3N41 - chains B and F of the 3 polymer chains in the assembly; structure by X-ray diffraction, 3.01 A resolution.

Chain B:
Molecule: E2 envelope glycoprotein
Source organism: Chikungunya virus
Notes: fragment: polyprotein fragment residues 330-667
UniProtKB: Q1H8W5 (Q1H8W5_CHIKV); residues 5-342 here correspond to UniProt positions 330-667 (UniProt number = residue number + 325)
Amino-acid sequence (360 residues; row label = number of the first residue in the row):
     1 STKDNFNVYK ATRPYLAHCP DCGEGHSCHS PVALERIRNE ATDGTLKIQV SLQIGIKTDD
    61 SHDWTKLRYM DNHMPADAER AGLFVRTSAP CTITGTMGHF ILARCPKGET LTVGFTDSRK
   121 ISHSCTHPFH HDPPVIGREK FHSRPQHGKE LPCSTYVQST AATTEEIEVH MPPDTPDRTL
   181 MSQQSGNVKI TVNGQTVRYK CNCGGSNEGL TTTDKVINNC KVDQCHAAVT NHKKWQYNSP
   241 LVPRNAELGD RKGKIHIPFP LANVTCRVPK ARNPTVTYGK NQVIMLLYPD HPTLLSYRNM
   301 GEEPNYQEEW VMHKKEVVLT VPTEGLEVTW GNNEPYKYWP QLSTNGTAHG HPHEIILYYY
Not modelled in the structure: 1-4, 343-360
Disulfides: Cys19-Cys125, Cys22-Cys28, Cys91-Cys105, Cys153-Cys266, Cys201-Cys225, Cys203-Cys220
Glycans and other covalent adducts: glycan linked to Asn263

Chain F:
Molecule: E1 envelope glycoprotein
Source organism: Chikungunya virus
Notes: fragment: polyprotein fragment residues 810-1190
UniProtKB: Q1H8W5 (Q1H8W5_CHIKV); residues 1-381 here correspond to UniProt positions 810-1190 (UniProt number = residue number + 809)
Amino-acid sequence (473 residues; numbered -21 to 451; the number before each row is that of its first residue; numbers below 1 keep their minus sign (Glu-21 is residue -21)):
   -21 ELYGGGGSGG GGSGGGGSGG GGYEHVTVIP NTVGVPYKTL VNRPGYSPMV LEMELLSVTL
    39 EPTLSLDYIT CEYKTVIPSP YVKCCGTAEC KDKNLPDYSC KVFTGVYPFM WGGAYCFCDA
    99 ENTQLSEAHV EKSESCKTEF ASAYRAHTAS ASAKLRVLYQ GNNITVTAYA NGDHAVTVKD
   159 AKFIVGPMSS AWTPFDNKIV VYKGDVYNMD YPPFGAGRPG QFGDIQSRTP ESKDVYANTQ
   219 LVLQRPAAGT VHVPYSQAPS GFKYWLKERG ASLQHTAPFG CQIATNPVRA VNCAVGNMPI
   279 SIDIPEAAFT RVVDAPSLTD MSCEVPACTH SSDFGGVAII KYAASKKGKC AVHSMTNAVT
   339 IREAEIEVEG NSQLQISFST ALASAEFRVQ VCSTQVHCAA ECHPPKDHIV NYPASHTTLG
   399 VQDISATAMS WVQKGPFEDD DDKAGWSHPQ FEKGGGSGGG SGGGSWSHPQ FEK
Not modelled in the structure: -21 to -1, 382-451
Construct notes: expression tag (0)
Disulfides: Cys49-Cys114, Cys62-Cys94, Cys63-Cys96, Cys68-Cys78, Cys259-Cys271, Cys301-Cys376, Cys306-Cys380, Cys328-Cys370
Glycans and other covalent adducts: N-acetylglucosamine (NAG) linked to Asn141

Chain B / chain F interface:
Contacting residue pairs (84; chain B residue first):
  His18(B) - Thr228(F)
  His18(B) - Val229(F)
  His18(B) - His230(F)
  His29(B) - Phe87(F)
  His29(B) - Met88(F)  hydrogen bond (side chain-backbone)
  His29(B) - Trp89(F)
  Arg36(B) - Lys52(F)
  Arg36(B) - Ser111(F)
  Arg36(B) - Glu112(F)  salt bridge
  Arg38(B) - Glu112(F)
  Asn39(B) - Lys241(F)  hydrogen bond (backbone-side chain)
  Glu40(B) - Glu50(F)
  Glu40(B) - Ser111(F)
  Glu40(B) - Ser113(F)
  Glu40(B) - Glu117(F)
  Glu40(B) - Lys241(F)
  Thr42(B) - Glu117(F)
  Thr42(B) - Tyr180(F)
  Thr42(B) - Lys181(F)
  Asn72(B) - Trp89(F)  hydrogen bond
  His73(B) - Trp89(F)
  Ser154(B) - Thr116(F)
  Ser154(B) - Glu117(F)  hydrogen bond
  Glu165(B) - Glu112(F)
  His170(B) - Ser57(F)  hydrogen bond
  Pro173(B) - Tyr93(F)
  Asp174(B) - Tyr93(F)
  Pro176(B) - Met88(F)
  Pro176(B) - Trp89(F)
  Pro176(B) - Gly90(F)
  Pro176(B) - Ala92(F)
  Pro176(B) - Tyr93(F)  hydrophobic
  Asp177(B) - Trp89(F)
  Asp177(B) - Gly90(F)
  Arg178(B) - Gly90(F)
  Lys200(B) - Phe95(F)
  Gln224(B) - Phe95(F)
  His226(B) - Ala92(F)  hydrogen bond (side chain-backbone)
  His226(B) - Tyr93(F)
  His226(B) - Phe95(F)
  Asn238(B) - Pro56(F)
  Asn238(B) - Ser57(F)  hydrogen bond (side chain-backbone)
  Ser239(B) - Ser57(F)  hydrogen bond (backbone-side chain)
  Pro240(B) - Ile55(F)
  Pro240(B) - Pro56(F)
  Pro240(B) - Pro58(F)
  Pro240(B) - His230(F)
  Pro240(B) - Val231(F)
  Leu241(B) - Val229(F)
  Leu241(B) - His230(F)
  Val242(B) - Ser57(F)  hydrogen bond (backbone-side chain)
  Val242(B) - Pro58(F)
  Pro243(B) - Pro58(F)
  Pro243(B) - Val60(F)  hydrophobic
  Pro243(B) - Tyr93(F)  hydrophobic
  Pro243(B) - Val229(F)
  Arg244(B) - Ser57(F)  hydrogen bond (side chain-backbone)
  Arg244(B) - Pro58(F)  hydrogen bond (backbone-backbone)
  Arg244(B) - Tyr59(F)
  Arg244(B) - Tyr93(F)  hydrogen bond (backbone-side chain)
  Arg244(B) - Glu105(F)  salt bridge
  Leu261(B) - Ser113(F)
  Leu261(B) - Thr116(F)  hydrogen bond (backbone-side chain)
  Ala262(B) - Thr116(F)
  Asn263(B) - Thr116(F)
  Arg298(B) - Gln252(F)  hydrogen bond (side chain-backbone)
  Arg298(B) - His253(F)
  Arg298(B) - Ala255(F)  hydrogen bond (side chain-backbone)
  Arg298(B) - Gly258(F)
  Arg298(B) - Cys259(F)  hydrogen bond (side chain-backbone)
  Arg298(B) - Gln260(F)
  Met300(B) - Phe257(F)
  Met300(B) - Gly258(F)
  Gly301(B) - Pro256(F)
  Gly301(B) - Phe257(F)  hydrogen bond (backbone-backbone)
  Glu302(B) - Pro256(F)
  Pro304(B) - Thr254(F)
  Tyr306(B) - Ala249(F)  hydrophobic
  Tyr306(B) - His253(F)
  Glu327(B) - Gln260(F)  hydrogen bond
  Lys337(B) - Gln260(F)
  Gln341(B) - Ser309(F)
  Gln341(B) - Ser310(F)  hydrogen bond (side chain-backbone)
  Leu342(B) - Ala359(F)
Interface residues without a listed pair, chain B (51 interface residues in all): Leu16, Arg138, Pro152, Cys153, Glu166, Thr175, Cys201, Asn202, Ala246, Ser296, Pro335
Interface residues without a listed pair, chain F (44 interface residues in all): Gly91, Cys94, Leu251

In short:
Chain B and chain F form an interface of 51 and 44 residues respectively; the contacts include 19 hydrogen
bonds and 2 salt bridges. Polar pairs include Arg36(B)-Glu112(F), Arg244(B)-Glu105(F) and His29(B)-Met88(F).
N-acetylglucosamine is covalently linked to Asn141(F).
Here chain B is E2 envelope glycoprotein and chain F is E1 envelope glycoprotein, both from Chikungunya virus.
Entry 3N41 (Crystal structure of the mature envelope glycoprotein complex (spontaneous cleavage) of
Chikungunya virus) was determined by X-ray diffraction, deposited together with 3N40, 3N42 and 3N43.
